Entry 7V6W (X-ray diffraction, 2.55 A resolution); this record covers chains C and H of the 8 polymer chains in the assembly.

[Chain C]
Name: Antitoxin
Source organism: Staphylococcus aureus (strain NCTC 8325 / PS 47)
UniProtKB: Q2FVF7 (Q2FVF7_STAA8); numbering as in UniProt (aligned over 1-85)
Amino-acid sequence (85 residues; row label = number of the first residue in the row):
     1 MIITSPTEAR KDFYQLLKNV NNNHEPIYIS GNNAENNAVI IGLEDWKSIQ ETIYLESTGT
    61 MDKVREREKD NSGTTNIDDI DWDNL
Disordered / not traced: 57-85
Reported in the primary citation:
  - binding site for the 26-nt DNA strand (chain H): Thr7, Arg10, Tyr14
  - binding site for the 26-nt DNA strand: Pro6, Thr7, Arg10, Tyr14, Lys18, Asn32
  - specificity-determining residues: Thr7, Arg10, Tyr14
  - self-association interface (contacts with another copy of this molecule); pairs are residue here / residue on that copy: Thr7-Tyr14 (hydrogen bond)
  - binding site for the 26-nt DNA strand: Pro6, Thr7

[Chain H]
Molecule: 26-nt DNA strand
Sequence (26 nucleotides; row label = number of the first residue in the row):
     1 ATAGCGTACG CACTTGAGTA CGTCAA
Disordered / not traced: 26

[How chain C and chain H interact]
Pairs across the interface - 7 pairs, chain C then chain H:
  Arg10(C) - DA8(H)  base contact
  Lys11(C) - DT7(H)  base contact
  Tyr14(C) - DG4(H)  sugar contact
  Tyr14(C) - DC5(H)  phosphate contact
  Tyr14(C) - DG6(H)  phosphate contact
  Asn32(C) - DT14(H)  phosphate contact
  Asn32(C) - DT15(H)  sugar contact
Other interface residues (no listed pair), chain C (6 interface residues in all): Asp12, Lys18
Other interface residues (no listed pair), chain H (8 interface residues in all): DC9

[In short]
6 residues of chain C face 8 of chain H across their interface. From the paper: a binding site for the 26-nt
DNA strand at Pro6(C), Thr7(C) and Arg10(C) among others; a binding site for the 26-nt DNA strand (chain H) at
Thr7(C), Arg10(C) and Tyr14(C).
Here chain C is Antitoxin (Staphylococcus aureus (strain NCTC 8325 / PS 47)) and chain H is a 26-nt DNA
strand. Entry 7V6W (Crystal structure of heterohexameric Sa2YoeB-Sa2YefM complex bound to 26bp-DNA) was
determined by X-ray diffraction together with 7V5Y and 7V5Z from the same study.
